Entry 1A46 (X-ray diffraction, 2.12 A resolution); this record covers chains H and I of the 3 polymer chains in the assembly.

[Chain H]
Molecule: Alpha-thrombin (large subunit)
Source organism: Homo sapiens
Notes: EC 3.4.21.5
Reference sequence: P00734 (THRB_HUMAN); the construct lacks a stretch of the UniProt sequence and is renumbered around it, so the offset changes along the chain: 16-36 = UniProt 364-384; 37-60 = UniProt 386-409; 61-77 = UniProt 419-435; 78-97 = UniProt 437-456; 7 more segments
Amino-acid sequence (259 residues; row label = number of the first residue in the row; note: 4 numbers in that range are skipped by the numbering (no residue carries them; nothing is unmodelled there); a row labelled like 60A-60I holds insertion residues (60A, then the next letters in order)):
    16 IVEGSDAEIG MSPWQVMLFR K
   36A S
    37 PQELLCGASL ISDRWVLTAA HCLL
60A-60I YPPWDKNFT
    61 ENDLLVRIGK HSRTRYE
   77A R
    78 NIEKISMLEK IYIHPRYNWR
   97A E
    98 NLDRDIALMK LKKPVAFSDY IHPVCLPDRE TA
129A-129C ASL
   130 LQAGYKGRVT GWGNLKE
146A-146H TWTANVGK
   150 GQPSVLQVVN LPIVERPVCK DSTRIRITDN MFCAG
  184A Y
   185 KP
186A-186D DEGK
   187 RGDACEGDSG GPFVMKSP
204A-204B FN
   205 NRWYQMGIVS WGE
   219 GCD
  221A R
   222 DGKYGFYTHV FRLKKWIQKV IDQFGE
Unresolved in the structure: 146A-146H, 247
Disulfides: Cys42-Cys58, Cys168-Cys182, Cys191-Cys220
Glycans and other covalent adducts: mol-106 (00K) linked to Ser195
Metal / ion sites: Na+ site 1: Lys169, Thr172, Phe204A; Na+ site 2: Arg221A, Lys224
Ligand contacts: mol-106 (00K; (1S,7S)-7-amino-N-[(2R,3S)-7-amino-1-(cyclohexylamino)-2-hydroxy-1-oxoheptan-3-yl]-7-benzyl-8-oxohexahydro-1H-pyrazolo[1,2-a]pyridazine-1-carboxamide): Leu41, His57, Tyr60A, Trp60D, Glu97A, Asn98, Leu99, Ile174, Asp189, Ala190, Cys191, Glu192, Gly193, Asp194, Ser214, Trp215, Gly216, Glu217, Gly219, Cys220
Curated features (UniProtKB/Swiss-Prot):
  - region: Ala183 to Val200 (High affinity receptor-binding region which is also known as the TP508 peptide)
  - active site (Charge relay system): His57, Asp102, Ser195
  - glycosylation: Asn60G (N-linked (GlcNAc...) (complex) asparagine)

[Chain I]
Molecule: Hirugen
Source organism: Hirudo medicinalis
Reference sequence: P09945 (ITH3_HIRME); residues 353-364 here correspond to UniProt positions 60-71 (UniProt number = residue number - 293)
Amino-acid sequence (12 residues; each row starts with the number of its first residue):
   353 NGDFEEIPEE YL
Unresolved in the structure: 353-354
Modified / non-standard residues: Tyr363 (o-sulfo-l-tyrosine; TYS)
Curated features (UniProtKB/Swiss-Prot):
  - region: Asp355 to Leu364 (Interaction with fibrinogen-binding exosite of thrombin)
  - modified residue: Tyr363 (Sulfotyrosine)

[Chain H / chain I interface]
Pairs across the interface (21):
  Phe34(H) - Phe356(I)  hydrophobic
  Lys36(H) - Leu364(I)
  Gln38(H) - Ile359(I)
  Gln38(H) - Leu364(I)
  Leu40(H) - Phe356(I)  hydrophobic
  Leu65(H) - Ile359(I)  hydrophobic
  Leu65(H) - Tyr363(I)
  Arg67(H) - Ile359(I)
  Arg73(H) - Phe356(I)
  Thr74(H) - Asp355(I)
  Thr74(H) - Phe356(I)
  Thr74(H) - Glu357(I)  hydrogen bond (backbone-backbone)
  Arg75(H) - Glu357(I)
  Tyr76(H) - Glu357(I)  hydrogen bond (backbone-side chain)
  Tyr76(H) - Glu358(I)
  Tyr76(H) - Pro360(I)
  Tyr76(H) - Tyr363(I)
  Glu80(H) - Tyr363(I)
  Lys81(H) - Tyr363(I)
  Ile82(H) - Tyr363(I)
  Met84(H) - Tyr363(I)
Also at the interface, not in a pair above, chain H (15 interface residues in all): Met32

[In short]
15 residues of chain H and 8 residues of chain I are in contact, with 2 hydrogen bonds. Among the polar pairs
are Tyr76(H)-Glu357(I) and Thr74(H)-Glu357(I). Covalently linked mol-106: at Ser195(H). UniProt lists 3
active-site residues on chain H.
Chain H is Alpha-thrombin (large subunit) (Homo sapiens) and chain I is Hirugen (Hirudo medicinalis); the
structure, Thrombin complexed with hirugen and a beta-strand mimetic inhibitor, was determined by X-ray
diffraction together with 1A61, 1A5G and 1B5G from the same study.
